PDB entry 5MPS | electron microscopy, 3.85 A resolution | chains 6 and O of the 30 polymer chains in the assembly

# Chain 6
Molecule: Saccharomyces cerevisiae strain T.52_2H chromosome XII sequence
Source organism: Saccharomyces cerevisiae
Sequence (112 nucleotides; each row starts with the number of its first residue):
     1 GUUCGCGAAGUAACCCUUCGUGGACAUUUGGUCAAUUUGAAACAAUACAG
    51 AGAUGAUCAGCAGUUCCCCUGCAUAAGGAUGAACCGUUUUACAAAGAGAU
   101 UUAUUUCGUUUU
Unresolved in the structure: 11-15, 105-112
Bound ions: Mg2+ site 1: G60, U80; Mg2+ site 2: C61, G77; Mg2+ site 3: G78, U80; K+ site 1 near G81 (its only coordinating residue here)
What the authors report for this chain:
  - conformationally variable residues: A51

# Chain O
Name: Pre-mRNA-splicing factor CEF1
Source organism: Saccharomyces cerevisiae
UniProtKB: Q03654 (CEF1_YEAST); numbering as in UniProt (aligned over 1-590)
Chain sequence (590 residues; row label = number of the first residue in the row):
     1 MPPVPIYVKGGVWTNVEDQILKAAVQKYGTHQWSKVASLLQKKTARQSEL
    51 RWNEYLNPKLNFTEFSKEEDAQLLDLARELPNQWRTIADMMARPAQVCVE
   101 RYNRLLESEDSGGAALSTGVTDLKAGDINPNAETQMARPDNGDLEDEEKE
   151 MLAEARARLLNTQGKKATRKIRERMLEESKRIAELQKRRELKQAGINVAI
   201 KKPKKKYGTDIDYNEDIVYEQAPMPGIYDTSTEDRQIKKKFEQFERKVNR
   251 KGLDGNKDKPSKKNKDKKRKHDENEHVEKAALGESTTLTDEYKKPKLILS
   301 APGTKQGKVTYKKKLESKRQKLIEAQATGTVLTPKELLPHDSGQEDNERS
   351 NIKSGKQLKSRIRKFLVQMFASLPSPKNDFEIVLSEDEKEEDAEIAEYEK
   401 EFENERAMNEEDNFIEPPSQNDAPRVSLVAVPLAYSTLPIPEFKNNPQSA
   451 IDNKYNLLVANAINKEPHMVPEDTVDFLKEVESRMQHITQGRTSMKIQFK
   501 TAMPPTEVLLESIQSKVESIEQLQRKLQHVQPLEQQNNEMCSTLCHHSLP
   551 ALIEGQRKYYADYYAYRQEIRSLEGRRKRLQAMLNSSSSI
Unresolved in the structure: 1-4, 108-143, 252-590
UniProt features mapped onto this chain:
  - DNA-binding region (H-T-H motif): Trp33 to Leu56, Trp84 to Leu106
  - region: Ala460 to Gln490 (Interaction with PRP19 and self-interaction)
  - mutagenesis: Trp33 (W33G: No effect. Slower growth and thermosensitivity; when associated with G-84. Complete loss of function; when associated with G-52 and G-84. Complete loss of function; when associated with G-52 ...), Trp52 (W52G: No effect. Slower growth and thermosensitivity; when associated with G-84. Complete loss of function; when associated with G-33 and G-84. Complete loss of function; when associated with G-33 ...), Trp84 (W84G: No effect. Slower growth and thermosensitivity; when associated with G-33 or G-52. Complete loss of function; when associated with G-33 and G-52 or G-52 and Y-102. Complete loss of function ...), Tyr102 (Y102G: No effect. Slower growth and thermosensitivity; when associated with G-52 or G-84. Complete loss of function; when associated with G-33; G-52 and G-84)

# Interface between chain 6 and chain O
Residue-residue contacts (24; chain 6 residue first):
  G52(6) with Lys166(O), salt bridge to the phosphate; Arg169(O), salt bridge to the phosphate
  A53(6) with Gly164(O), phosphate contact; Lys165(O), hydrogen bond to the phosphate
  U54(6) with Lys35(O), salt bridge to the phosphate; Lys165(O), base contact
  G55(6) with Tyr28(O), hydrogen bond to the phosphate; Ser34(O), hydrogen bond to the base; Lys35(O), base contact; Ser38(O), base contact; Arg158(O), hydrogen bond to the sugar; Asn161(O), phosphate contact
  C66(6) with Ile211(O), base contact; Tyr219(O), hydrogen bond to the base
  C67(6) with Tyr207(O), sugar contact
  C68(6) with Tyr207(O), phosphate contact; Thr209(O), phosphate contact
  A79(6) with Lys166(O), hydrogen bond to the base
  A83(6) with Lys166(O), salt bridge to the phosphate
  C84(6) with Lys170(O), salt bridge to the phosphate
  C85(6) with Lys166(O), base contact; Ala167(O), base contact; Lys170(O), base contact
  G86(6) with Arg174(O), sugar contact
Interface residues without a listed pair, chain 6 (13 interface residues in all): U57
Interface residues without a listed pair, chain O (18 interface residues in all): Lys27

# Overview
13 residues of chain 6 face 18 of chain O across their interface; the contacts include 6 hydrogen bonds and 5
salt bridges. Among the polar pairs are G55(6)-Ser34(O), C66(6)-Tyr219(O) and A79(6)-Lys166(O). G60(6) and
U80(6) coordinate Mg2+ site 1. From UniProt: 4 mutagenesis sites on chain O. From the paper: conformational
variability at A51(6).
Chain 6 is Saccharomyces cerevisiae strain T.52_2H chromosome XII sequence and chain O is Pre-mRNA-splicing
factor CEF1, both from Saccharomyces cerevisiae; the structure, Structure of a spliceosome remodeled for exon
ligation, was determined by electron microscopy, deposited together with 5MQ0.
